PDB entry 4GP4 | X-ray diffraction, 2.80 A resolution | chains A and C of the 3 polymer chains in the assembly

[Chain A]
Name: Cytochrome c oxidase subunit 1
From: Thermus thermophilus
Notes: EC 1.9.3.1
Reference sequence: Q5SJ79 (COX1_THET8); numbering as in UniProt (aligned over 2-562)
Amino-acid sequence (568 residues; row label = number of the first residue in the row; numbers below 1 keep their minus sign (Met-5 is residue -5)):
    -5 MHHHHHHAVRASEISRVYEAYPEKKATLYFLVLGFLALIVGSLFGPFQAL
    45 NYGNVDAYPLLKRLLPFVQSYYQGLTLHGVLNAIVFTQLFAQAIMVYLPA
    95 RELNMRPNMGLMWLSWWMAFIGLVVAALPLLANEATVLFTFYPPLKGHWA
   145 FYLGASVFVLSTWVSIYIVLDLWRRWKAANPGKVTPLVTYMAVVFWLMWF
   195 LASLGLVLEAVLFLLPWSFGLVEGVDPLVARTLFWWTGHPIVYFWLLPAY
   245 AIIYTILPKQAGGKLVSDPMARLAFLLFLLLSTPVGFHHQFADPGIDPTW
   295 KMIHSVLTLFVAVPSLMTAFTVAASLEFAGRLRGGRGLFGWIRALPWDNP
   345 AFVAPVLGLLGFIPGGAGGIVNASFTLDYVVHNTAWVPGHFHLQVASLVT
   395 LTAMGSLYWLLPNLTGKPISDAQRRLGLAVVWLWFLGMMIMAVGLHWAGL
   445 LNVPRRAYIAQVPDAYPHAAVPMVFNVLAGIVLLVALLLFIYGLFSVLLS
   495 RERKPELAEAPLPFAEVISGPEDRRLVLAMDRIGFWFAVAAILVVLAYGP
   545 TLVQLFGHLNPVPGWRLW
Not modelled in the structure: -5 to 8
Sequence notes: expression tag (-5 to 1); engineered mutation Phe133 (Tyr in Q5SJ79)
Ion coordination: heme Fe: His72, His386; Cu ion: His233, His282, His283 (together with peroxide ion); heme-as Fe: His384 (together with peroxide ion)
Ligand contacts:
  - heme-as (HAS): Phe133, Thr134, Tyr136, Trp229, His233, Val236, Tyr237, Trp239, Leu240, Tyr244, His282, His283, Thr302, Ala306, Ser309, Leu310, Thr312, Ala313, Val316, Ala317, Leu320, Trp335, Ile336, Trp341, Val350, Leu353, Leu354, Phe356, Ile357, Gly360, Gly363, Ile364, Asn366, Ala367, Asp372, His376, Asn377, Val381, His384, Phe385, Gln388, Val389, Val393, Arg449, Arg450
  - heme (HEM): Leu32, Ser36, Gly39, Pro40, Gln42, Ala43, Tyr46, Tyr65, Leu69, His72, Gly73, Asn76, Ala77, Phe80, Thr81, Leu132, Phe133, Pro382, Phe385, His386, Val389, Ala390, Thr394, Trp428, Met432, Met435, Arg449, Arg450, Ala451, Leu477
  - peroxide ion (PER): His233, Val236, His282, His283, His384
Curated features (UniProtKB/Swiss-Prot):
  - binding site (Fe(II)-heme a): His72, His386
  - binding site (Cu cation): His233, Tyr237, His282, His283
  - binding site (heme a3): His384
  - cross-link: His233 to Tyr237 (1'-histidyl-3'-tyrosine (His-Tyr))
From the paper describing this entry:
  - mutagenesis - T231F: unchanged binding to NO

[Chain C]
Name: Cytochrome c oxidase polypeptide 2A
From: Thermus thermophilus
Notes: EC 1.9.3.1
Reference sequence: P82543 (COXA_THET8); numbering as in UniProt (aligned over 1-34)
Amino-acid sequence (34 residues; each row starts with the number of its first residue):
     1 MEEKPKGALAVILVLTLTILVFWLGVYAVFFARG
Not modelled in the structure: 1-3
Curated features (UniProtKB/Swiss-Prot):
  - modified residue: Met1 (N-formylmethionine)

[How chain A and chain C interact]
Pairs across the interface - 35 pairs, chain A then chain C:
  Ala313(A) with Leu15(C), hydrophobic
  Ala317(A) with Val11(C), hydrophobic
  Ala318(A) with Ala8(C), hydrophobic
  Glu321(A) with Pro5(C); Lys6(C), hydrogen bond (side chain-backbone); Gly7(C), hydrogen bond (side chain-backbone); Ala8(C), hydrogen bond (side chain-backbone)
  Arg325(A) with Lys6(C)
  Leu332(A) with Lys6(C); Gly7(C)
  Trp335(A) with Gly7(C)
  Ile357(A) with Leu15(C), hydrophobic; Thr18(C)
  Pro358(A) with Thr18(C); Phe22(C)
  Ala361(A) with Thr18(C); Ile19(C), hydrophobic; Phe22(C)
  Gly362(A) with Phe22(C)
  Ile364(A) with Ile19(C), hydrophobic; Trp23(C)
  Val365(A) with Phe22(C); Trp23(C), hydrophobic; Val26(C), hydrophobic
  Ser368(A) with Trp23(C), hydrogen bond
  Thr370(A) with Phe30(C)
  Leu371(A) with Trp23(C); Tyr27(C), hydrophobic; Phe30(C), hydrophobic
  Val374(A) with Val29(C), hydrophobic; Phe30(C), hydrophobic; Arg33(C), hydrogen bond (backbone-side chain)
  Trp380(A) with Phe22(C), hydrophobic
  Leu444(A) with Arg33(C), hydrogen bond (backbone-side chain)
  Asn446(A) with Arg33(C)
Interface residues without a listed pair, chain A (24 interface residues in all): Leu310, Phe314, Gly331, His440
Interface residues without a listed pair, chain C (19 interface residues in all): Leu9, Ala10, Ile12, Val14

[Summary]
24 residues of chain A and 19 residues of chain C are in contact, with 6 hydrogen bonds. Among the polar pairs
are Glu321(A)-Lys6(C), Glu321(A)-Gly7(C) and Glu321(A)-Ala8(C). Bound to chain A: heme, heme-as and peroxide
ion. From the paper: T231F of chain A leaves binding to NO unchanged.
Chain A is Cytochrome c oxidase subunit 1 and chain C is Cytochrome c oxidase polypeptide 2A, both from
Thermus thermophilus; the structure, Structure of Recombinant Cytochrome ba3 Oxidase mutant Y133F from Thermus
thermophilus, was determined by X-ray diffraction, deposited together with 4GP5 and 4GP8.
